Entry 6RUR (X-ray diffraction, 6.00 A resolution (low resolution: residue-level contacts below are approximate; hydrogen-bond / salt-bridge calls are withheld)); this record covers chains V and L of the 12 polymer chains in the assembly.

== Chain V ==
Protein: Properdin
Organism: Homo sapiens
UniProtKB: P27918 (PROP_HUMAN); residue numbers follow UniProt; this construct covers 256-469
Amino-acid sequence (215 residues; each row starts with the number of its first residue):
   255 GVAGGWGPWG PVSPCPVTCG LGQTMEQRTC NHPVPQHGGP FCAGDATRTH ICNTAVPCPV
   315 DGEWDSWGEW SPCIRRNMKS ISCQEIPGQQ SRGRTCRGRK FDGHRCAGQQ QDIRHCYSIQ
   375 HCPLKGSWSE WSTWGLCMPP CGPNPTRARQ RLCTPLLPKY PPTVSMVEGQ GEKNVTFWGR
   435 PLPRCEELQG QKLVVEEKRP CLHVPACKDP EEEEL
Disordered / not traced: 465-469
Construct notes: expression tag (255)
Curated features (UniProtKB/Swiss-Prot):
  - region: Arg-351 to Arg-359 (Interaction with Complement C3 beta chain)
  - glycosylation: Trp-260 (C-linked (Man) tryptophan), Trp-263 (C-linked (Man) tryptophan), Thr-272 (O-linked (Fuc...) threonine), Trp-321 (C-linked (Man) tryptophan), Trp-324 (C-linked (Man) tryptophan), Trp-382 (C-linked (Man) tryptophan), Trp-385 (C-linked (Man) tryptophan), Trp-388 (C-linked (Man) tryptophan), Asn-428 (N-linked (GlcNAc...) (complex) asparagine)
  - natural variant: Gly-298 (G298V: In PFD), Gln-343 (Q343R: In PFD), Tyr-414 (Y414D: In PFD)
  - mutagenesis: Leu-275 (L275A: Inhibits oligomerization; when associated with A-47 and A-58), Arg-329 (R329A: Significantly decreases Complement C3 beta chain binding), Arg-330 (R330A: Slightly decreases Complement C3 beta chain binding), Arg-351 (R351A: Decreases Complement C3 beta chain binding), Arg-353 (R353A: Significantly decreases Complement C3 beta chain binding), Arg-359 (R359A: Significantly decreases Complement C3 beta chain binding), Gln-364 to Gln-365 (Decreases Complement C3 beta chain binding), Leu-456 (L456V: Inhibits oligomerization; when associated with A-47 and A-58)
Disulfide bonds: Cys-269/Cys-306, Cys-273/Cys-312, Cys-284/Cys-296, Cys-327/Cys-370, Cys-337/Cys-376, Cys-350/Cys-360, Cys-391/Cys-455, Cys-395/Cys-461, Cys-407/Cys-439
Glycans and other covalent adducts: alpha-D-mannopyranose (MAN) linked to Trp-260, Trp-263, Trp-321, Trp-324, Trp-382, Trp-385, Trp-388; glycan linked to Thr-272; N-acetylglucosamine (NAG) linked to Asn-428
Reported in the primary citation:
  - mutagenesis - R330A, R351A, R359A, Q364A, Q364A/Q365A, Q365A: decreased binding to Complement C3
  - disease-associated variants - Q343R, Y414D: decreased binding to Complement C3
  - mutagenesis - L275A, L456V: decreased expression
  - disease-associated variants - G298V, W321G, W321S, R346C: abolished expression (citing earlier work)
  - disease-associated variants - L456V: decreased expression

== Chain L ==
Protein: Complement factor B
Organism: Homo sapiens
Notes: EC 3.4.21.47
UniProtKB: P00751 (CFAB_HUMAN); residues 235-739 here correspond to UniProt positions 260-764 (UniProt number = residue number + 25)
Amino-acid sequence (505 residues; row label = number of the first residue in the row):
   235 KIVLDPSGSM NIYLVLDGSG SIGASNFTGA KKCLVNLIEK VASYGVKPRY GLVTYATYPK
   295 IWVKVSEADS SNADWVTKQL NEINYEDHKL KSGTNTKKAL QAVYSMMSWP DDVPPEGWNR
   355 TRHVIILMTD GLHNMGGDPI TVIDEIRDLL YIGKDRKNPR EDYLDVYVFG VGPLVNQVNI
   415 NALASKKDNE QHVFKVKDME NLEDVFYQMI DESQSLSLCG MVWEHRKGTD YHKQPWQAKI
   475 SVIRPSKGHE SCMGAVVSEY FVLTAAHCFT VDDKEHSIKV SVGGEKRDLE IEVVLFHPNY
   535 NINGKKEAGI PEFYDYDVAL IKLKNKLKYG QTIRPICLPC TEGTTRALRL PPTTTCQQQK
   595 EELLPAQDIK ALFVSEEEKK LTRKEVYIKN GDKKGSCERD AQYAPGYDKV KDISEVVTPR
   655 FLCTGGVSPY ADPNTCRGDA GGPLIVHKRS RFIQVGVISW GVVDVCKNQK RQKQVPAHAR
   715 DFHINLFQVL PWLKEKLQDE DLGFL
Construct notes: conflict Gly-254 (Asp279 in P00751), Ala-674 (Ser699 in P00751)
Curated features (UniProtKB/Swiss-Prot):
  - active site (Charge relay system): His-501, Asp-551
  - binding site (Mg(2+)): Ser-253, Ser-255, Thr-328
  - binding site (Mn(2+)): Ser-253, Ser-255, Thr-328
  - glycosylation: Asn-260 (N-linked (GlcNAc...) asparagine), Lys-266 (N-linked (Glc) (glycation) lysine), Asn-353 (N-linked (GlcNAc...) asparagine)
Disulfide bonds: Cys-453/Cys-571, Cys-486/Cys-502, Cys-574/Cys-590, Cys-631/Cys-657, Cys-670/Cys-700
Glycans and other covalent adducts: N-acetylglucosamine (NAG) linked to Asn-260, Asn-353
Bound ions: Mg2+: Ser-253, Ser-255, Thr-328 (shared with 1 residue of chain B)

== Interface between chain V and chain L ==
Contacting residue pairs (6; chain V residue first):
  Arg-329(V) / Leu-324(L)
  Glu-339(V) / Leu-324(L)
  Ile-340(V) / Leu-324(L)
  Met-420(V) / Tyr-292(L)
  Val-421(V) / Tyr-292(L)
  Glu-422(V) / Tyr-292(L)
Also at the interface, not in a pair above, chain V (7 interface residues in all): Met-332
Also at the interface, not in a pair above, chain L (4 interface residues in all): Lys-323, Ser-326
From the paper, about this interface:
  - pairs named by the authors: Arg-329(V)/Leu-324(L) (backbone contact), Met-420(V)/Tyr-292(L), Glu-422(V)/Tyr-292(L)

== Overview ==
7 residues of chain V and 4 residues of chain L are in contact. The authors report a backbone contact between
Arg-329(V) and Leu-324(L); contacts between Met-420(V) and Tyr-292(L) and Glu-422(V) and Tyr-292(L). From the
paper: R330A, R351A and R359A of chain V, among others, reduce binding to Complement C3; G298V, W321G and
W321S of chain V, among others, abolish expression; 14 substitutions were tested in all.
Chain V is Properdin and chain L is Complement factor B, both from Homo sapiens; the structure, Structure of
the SCIN stabilized C3bBb convertase bound to properdin, was determined by X-ray diffraction (same publication
as 6RU5, 6RUV, 6RV6 and 6SEJ).
